PDB entry 1M06 | X-ray diffraction, 3.50 A resolution | chains J and X of the 4 polymer chains in the assembly

Chain J:
Name: Small core protein
Source organism: Enterobacteria phage alpha3
UniProt: P08766 (VGJ_BPAL3); residues 1-24 here = UniProt positions 1-24
Chain sequence (24 residues; row label = number of the first residue in the row):
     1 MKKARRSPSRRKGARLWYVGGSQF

Chain X:
Molecule: 10-nt DNA strand
Source organism: Enterobacteria phage alpha3
Sequence (10 nucleotides; each row starts with the number of its first residue):
     1 XXXXXXXXXX
Modified positions: 3DR (1',2'-dideoxyribofuranose-5'-phosphate) at position 1, 3DR (1',2'-dideoxyribofuranose-5'-phosphate) at position 2, 3DR (1',2'-dideoxyribofuranose-5'-phosphate) at position 3, 3DR (1',2'-dideoxyribofuranose-5'-phosphate) at position 4, 3DR (1',2'-dideoxyribofuranose-5'-phosphate) at position 5, 3DR (1',2'-dideoxyribofuranose-5'-phosphate) at position 6, 3DR (1',2'-dideoxyribofuranose-5'-phosphate) at position 7, 3DR (1',2'-dideoxyribofuranose-5'-phosphate) at position 8, 3DR (1',2'-dideoxyribofuranose-5'-phosphate) at position 9, 3DR (1',2'-dideoxyribofuranose-5'-phosphate) at position 10

Chain J / chain X interface:
Pairs across the interface - 20 pairs, chain J then chain X:
  Arg10(J) - 3DR_4(X)  phosphate contact
  Arg11(J) - 3DR_4(X)  phosphate contact
  Lys12(J) - 3DR_4(X)  phosphate contact
  Gly13(J) - 3DR_4(X)  phosphate contact
  Ala14(J) - 3DR_4(X)  phosphate contact
  Arg15(J) - 3DR_1(X)  salt bridge to the phosphate
  Arg15(J) - 3DR_3(X)  sugar contact
  Arg15(J) - 3DR_4(X)  phosphate contact
  Arg15(J) - 3DR_7(X)  hydrogen bond to the phosphate
  Leu16(J) - 3DR_3(X)  phosphate contact
  Leu16(J) - 3DR_4(X)  hydrogen bond to the phosphate
  Trp17(J) - 3DR_3(X)  phosphate contact
  Trp17(J) - 3DR_4(X)  hydrogen bond to the phosphate
  Tyr18(J) - 3DR_7(X)  hydrogen bond to the phosphate
  Gly21(J) - 3DR_1(X)  phosphate contact
  Ser22(J) - 3DR_1(X)  phosphate contact
  Ser22(J) - 3DR_5(X)  sugar contact
  Gln23(J) - 3DR_1(X)  phosphate contact
  Gln23(J) - 3DR_2(X)  sugar contact
  Phe24(J) - 3DR_2(X)  sugar contact

Summary:
13 residues of chain J and 6 residues of chain X are in contact; the contacts include 4 hydrogen bonds and 1
salt bridge. Polar contacts include Arg15(J)-3DR_7(X), Leu16(J)-3DR_4(X) and Trp17(J)-3DR_4(X).
Chain J is Small core protein and chain X is a 10-nt DNA strand, both from Enterobacteria phage alpha3; the
structure, Structural Studies of Bacteriophage alpha3 Assembly, X-Ray Crystallography, was determined by X-ray
diffraction (same publication as 1M0F).
